PDB entry 8BAA | electron microscopy, 4.20 A resolution (low resolution: residue-level contacts below are approximate; hydrogen-bond / salt-bridge calls are withheld) | chains H and I of the 22 polymer chains in the assembly

[Chain H (and I)]
Name: Chaperonin GroEL
Organism: Escherichia coli (strain K12)
Notes: EC 5.6.1.7; chain I of this document is another copy of the same molecule, construct and numbering; everything in this record applies to it too
Reference sequence: P0A6F5 (CH60_ECOLI); residues 2-548 here = UniProt positions 2-548
Sequence (547 residues; numbered 2 to 548; the number before each row is that of its first residue):
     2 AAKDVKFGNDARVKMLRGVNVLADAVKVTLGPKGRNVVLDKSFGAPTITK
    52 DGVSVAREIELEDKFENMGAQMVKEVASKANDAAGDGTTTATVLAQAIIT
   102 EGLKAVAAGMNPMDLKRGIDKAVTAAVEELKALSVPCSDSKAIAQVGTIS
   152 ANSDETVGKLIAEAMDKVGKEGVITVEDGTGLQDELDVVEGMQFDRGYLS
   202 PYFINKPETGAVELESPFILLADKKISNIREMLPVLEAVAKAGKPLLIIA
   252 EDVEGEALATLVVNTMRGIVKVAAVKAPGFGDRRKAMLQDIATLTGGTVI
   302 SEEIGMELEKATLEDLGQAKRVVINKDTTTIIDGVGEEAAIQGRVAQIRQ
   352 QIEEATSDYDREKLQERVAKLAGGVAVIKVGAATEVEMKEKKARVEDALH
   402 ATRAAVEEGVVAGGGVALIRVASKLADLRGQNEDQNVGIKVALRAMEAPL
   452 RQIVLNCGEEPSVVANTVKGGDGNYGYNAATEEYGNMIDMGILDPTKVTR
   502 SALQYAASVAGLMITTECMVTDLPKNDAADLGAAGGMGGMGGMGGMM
Unresolved in the structure: 525-548
Ion coordination: K+: Gly32 (together with ADP); Mg2+: Asp87 (together with ADP)
Residues lining bound ligands: ADP: Leu31, Gly32, Pro33, Asp87, Gly88, Thr89, Thr90, Thr91, Ile150, Gly414, Gly415, Ile454, Asn479, Ala480, Ala481, Ile493

[How chain H and chain I interact]
Contacting residue pairs (27; chain H residue first):
  Ala3(H) with Glu63(I)
  Lys4(H) with Glu61(I); Glu63(I)
  Phe8(H) with Val22(I); Asp25(I); Ala26(I)
  Met69(H) with Asp41(I)
  Gln72(H) with Gly45(I)
  Pro113(H) with Arg36(I)
  Met114(H) with Arg36(I)
  Tyr199(H) with Leu183(I)
  Leu200(H) with Leu183(I)
  Leu513(H) with Asn37(I); Ile49(I)
  Thr516(H) with Arg36(I); Asn37(I)
  Thr517(H) with Asn37(I); Val39(I)
  Glu518(H) with Val29(I); Arg36(I); Asn37(I)
  Cys519(H) with Val38(I); Val39(I)
  Val521(H) with Val39(I); Asp41(I); Glu59(I)
  Thr522(H) with Asp41(I)
Interface residues without a listed pair, chain H (22 interface residues in all): Met73, Glu76, Ser201, Glu257, Met520, Asp523
Interface residues without a listed pair, chain I (22 interface residues in all): Ala46, Pro47, Ile60, Thr181, Gly182, Asn457, Cys458

[Overview]
The chain H/chain I interface involves 22 residues from each chain. Chain H binds ADP.
Chain H and chain I are both Chaperonin GroEL (Escherichia coli (strain K12)); the structure, CryoEM structure
of GroEL-GroES-ADP.AlF3-Rubisco, class II, was determined by electron microscopy.
